PDB entry 3ONG | X-ray diffraction, 2.30 A resolution | chains B and C

# Chain B
Molecule: SUMO-conjugating enzyme UBC9
Source organism: Saccharomyces cerevisiae
Notes: EC 6.3.2.-
Reference sequence: P50623 (UBC9_YEAST); numbering as in UniProt (aligned over 1-157)
Sequence (159 residues; row label = number of the first residue in the row; numbers below 1 keep their minus sign (Gly-1 is residue -1)):
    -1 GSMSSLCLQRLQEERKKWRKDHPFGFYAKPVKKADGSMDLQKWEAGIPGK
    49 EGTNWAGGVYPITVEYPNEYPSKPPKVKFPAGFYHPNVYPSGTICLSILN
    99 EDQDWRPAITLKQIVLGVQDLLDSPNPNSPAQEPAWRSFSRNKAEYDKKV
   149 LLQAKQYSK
Not modelled in the structure: -1
Differences from the reference sequence: expression tag (-1 to 0)
Curated features (UniProtKB/Swiss-Prot):
  - active site: Cys93 (Glycyl thioester intermediate)
  - modified residue: Ser2 (N-acetylserine)

# Chain C
Molecule: Ubiquitin-activating enzyme E1-like
Source organism: Saccharomyces cerevisiae
Reference sequence: P52488 (UBA2_YEAST); numbering as in UniProt (aligned over 439-563)
Sequence (127 residues; numbered 437 to 563; the number before each row is that of its first residue):
   437 GSSKVCRGVIKLSSDCLNKMKLSDFVVLIREKYSYPQDISLLDASNQRLL
   487 FDYDFEDLNDRTLSEINLGNGSIILFSDEEGDTMIRKAIELFLDVDDELP
   537 CNTCSLPDVEVPLIKANNSPSKNEEEE
Not modelled in the structure: 437-438, 552-563
Differences from the reference sequence: expression tag (437-438)

# Chain B / chain C interface
Residue-residue contacts (31; chain B residue first):
  Ser0(B) - Gln483(C)  hydrogen bond (backbone-side chain)
  Met1(B) - Gln483(C)  hydrogen bond (backbone-side chain)
  Leu6(B) - Leu478(C)  hydrophobic
  Leu6(B) - Gln483(C)
  Gln10(B) - Ser476(C)  hydrogen bond
  Gln10(B) - Leu478(C)
  Gln10(B) - Ser513(C)  hydrogen bond
  Gln10(B) - Glu515(C)  hydrogen bond
  Arg13(B) - Leu485(C)
  Arg13(B) - Asp488(C)  salt bridge
  Arg13(B) - Tyr489(C)
  Arg13(B) - Asp490(C)
  Arg13(B) - Phe491(C)
  Lys14(B) - Tyr489(C)  hydrogen bond (backbone-side chain)
  Lys14(B) - Glu515(C)
  Lys14(B) - Glu516(C)  hydrogen bond (side chain-backbone)
  Arg17(B) - Tyr489(C)
  Arg17(B) - Asp490(C)  salt bridge
  Lys30(B) - Phe491(C)
  Lys30(B) - Asp493(C)  salt bridge
  Asp33(B) - Arg484(C)  salt bridge
  Gly34(B) - Phe491(C)
  Gly34(B) - Leu494(C)
  Ser35(B) - Arg484(C)
  Ser35(B) - Leu485(C)
  Ser35(B) - Leu486(C)
  Met36(B) - Arg484(C)
  Met36(B) - Leu485(C)  hydrogen bond (backbone-backbone)
  Met36(B) - Phe491(C)  hydrophobic
  Leu38(B) - Leu478(C)  hydrophobic
  Leu38(B) - Leu485(C)  hydrophobic
Other interface residues (no listed pair), chain B (14 interface residues in all): Glu11
Other interface residues (no listed pair), chain C (18 interface residues in all): Asp474, Leu511, Gly517
The authors on this interface:
  - residue pairs: Leu6(B)-Leu478(C) (hydrophobic contact), Arg17(B)-Asp490(C), Lys30(B)-Asp493(C) (salt bridge), Asp33(B)-Arg484(C), Met36(B)-Phe491(C) (hydrophobic contact), Met36(B)-Leu485(C) (hydrophobic contact), Leu38(B)-Leu485(C) (hydrophobic contact), Glu515(C)-Gln10(B) (hydrogen bond)
  - hot spots on chain B (mutagenesis) - R13A, M36A, L38A: decreased catalytic activity with Ubiquitin-activating enzyme E1-like (chain C)
  - hot spots on chain C (mutagenesis) - D488A/D490A: decreased catalytic activity with SUMO-conjugating enzyme UBC9 (chain B)

# Overview
The interface between chain B and chain C involves 14 residues on one side and 18 on the other, with 8
hydrogen bonds and 4 salt bridges. Among the polar pairs are Arg13(B)-Asp488(C), Arg17(B)-Asp490(C) and
Lys30(B)-Asp493(C). The paper describes hydrophobic contacts between Leu6(B) and Leu478(C), Met36(B) and
Phe491(C) and Met36(B) and Leu485(C) among others; contacts between Arg17(B) and Asp490(C) and Asp33(B) and
Arg484(C); a salt bridge between Lys30(B) and Asp493(C). The paper reports that R13A, M36A and L38A of chain B
reduce catalytic activity with Ubiquitin-activating enzyme E1-like (chain C); D488A/D490A of chain C reduce
catalytic activity with SUMO-conjugating enzyme UBC9 (chain B).
Chain B is SUMO-conjugating enzyme UBC9 and chain C is Ubiquitin-activating enzyme E1-like, both from
Saccharomyces cerevisiae; the structure, Crystal structure of UBA2ufd-Ubc9: insights into E1-E2 interactions
in Sumo pathways, was determined by X-ray diffraction together with 3ONH from the same study.
